3H40 - chains A and T of the 3 polymer chains in the assembly; structure by X-ray diffraction, 2.30 A resolution.

[Chain A]
Protein: DNA polymerase iota
Source organism: Homo sapiens
Notes: EC 2.7.7.7; fragment: UmuC domain, DNA binding domain
Reference sequence: Q9UNA4 (POLI_HUMAN); residues 26-414 here = UniProt positions 26-414
Amino-acid sequence (389 residues; each row starts with the number of its first residue):
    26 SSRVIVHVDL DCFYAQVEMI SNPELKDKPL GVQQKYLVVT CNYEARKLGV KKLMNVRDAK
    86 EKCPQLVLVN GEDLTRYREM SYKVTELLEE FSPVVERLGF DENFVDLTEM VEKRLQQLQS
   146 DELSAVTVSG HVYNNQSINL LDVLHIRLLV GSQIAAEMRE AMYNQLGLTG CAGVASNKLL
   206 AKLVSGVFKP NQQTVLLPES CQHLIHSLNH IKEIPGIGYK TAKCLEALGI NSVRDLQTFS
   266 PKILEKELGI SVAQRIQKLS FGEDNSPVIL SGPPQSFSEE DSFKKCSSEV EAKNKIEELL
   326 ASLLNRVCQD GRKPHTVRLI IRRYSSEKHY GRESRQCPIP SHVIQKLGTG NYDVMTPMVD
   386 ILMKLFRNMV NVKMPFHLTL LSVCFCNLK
Disordered / not traced: 371-378, 395-403
UniProt features mapped onto this chain:
  - natural variant: Gly96 (R96G: Large decrease in catalytic activity efficiency which is partially rescued by the presence of Mn(2+) instead Mg(2+); this construct carries the variant)
Reported in the primary citation:
  - binding site for the 9-nt DNA strand (chain T): Gln59, Lys60, Leu62, Val64, Leu78, Ser307, Arg347
  - catalytic residues: Asp34, Asp126, Glu127
  - specificity-determining residues: Gln59

[Chain T]
Molecule: 9-nt DNA strand
Sequence (9 nucleotides; row label = number of the first residue in the row):
   839 TUGGGTCCT
Modified residues: BRU (5-bromo-2'-deoxyuridine-5'-monophosphate) at position 840

[Chain A / chain T interface]
Contacting residue pairs (26; chain A residue first):
  Gln59(A) with BRU_840(T), base contact; DG841(T), sugar contact
  Lys60(A) with BRU_840(T), phosphate contact; DG841(T), salt bridge to the phosphate
  Tyr61(A) with DT839(T), hydrogen bond to the base; BRU_840(T), hydrogen bond to the phosphate
  Leu62(A) with DT839(T), base contact
  Val64(A) with BRU_840(T), base contact
  Leu78(A) with BRU_840(T), base contact
  Glu97(A) with DG841(T), sugar contact
  Leu99(A) with DG841(T), phosphate contact; DG842(T), sugar contact
  Pro299(A) with DT844(T), phosphate contact
  Gln300(A) with DT844(T), hydrogen bond to the phosphate; DC845(T), phosphate contact
  Ser301(A) with DT844(T), hydrogen bond to the phosphate
  Ser303(A) with DG842(T), phosphate contact; DG843(T), hydrogen bond to the phosphate
  Glu304(A) with DG842(T), phosphate contact
  Glu305(A) with DG841(T), base contact; DG842(T), hydrogen bond to the phosphate
  Ser307(A) with BRU_840(T), hydrogen bond to the phosphate; DG841(T), hydrogen bond to the phosphate
  Arg331(A) with DG843(T), salt bridge to the phosphate
  Arg347(A) with DT839(T), hydrogen bond to the phosphate; BRU_840(T), salt bridge to the phosphate
Interface residues without a listed pair, chain A (22 interface residues in all): Tyr39, Arg103, Phe125, Phe302, Asp306

[Summary]
22 residues of chain A face 7 of chain T across their interface, with 9 hydrogen bonds and 3 salt bridges.
Polar pairs include Tyr61(A)-DT839(T), Tyr61(A)-BRU_840(T) and Gln300(A)-DT844(T). The paper reports catalytic
residues Asp34(A), Asp126(A) and Glu127(A); a binding site for the 9-nt DNA strand (chain T) at Gln59(A),
Lys60(A) and Leu62(A) among others.
Chain A is DNA polymerase iota (Homo sapiens) and chain T is a 9-nt DNA strand; the structure, Binary complex
of human DNA polymerase iota with template U/T, was determined by X-ray diffraction, deposited together with
3H4B and 3H4D.
